3I0X - chains A and D of the 3 polymer chains in the assembly; structure by X-ray diffraction, 1.80 A resolution.

Chain A:
Protein: 8-oxoguanine-DNA-glycosylase
From: Clostridium acetobutylicum
Notes: EC 3.2.2.-, 4.2.99.18
UniProtKB: Q97FM4 (Q97FM4_CLOAB); residue numbers follow UniProt; this construct covers 1-291
Chain sequence (291 residues; numbered 1 to 291; the number before each row is that of its first residue):
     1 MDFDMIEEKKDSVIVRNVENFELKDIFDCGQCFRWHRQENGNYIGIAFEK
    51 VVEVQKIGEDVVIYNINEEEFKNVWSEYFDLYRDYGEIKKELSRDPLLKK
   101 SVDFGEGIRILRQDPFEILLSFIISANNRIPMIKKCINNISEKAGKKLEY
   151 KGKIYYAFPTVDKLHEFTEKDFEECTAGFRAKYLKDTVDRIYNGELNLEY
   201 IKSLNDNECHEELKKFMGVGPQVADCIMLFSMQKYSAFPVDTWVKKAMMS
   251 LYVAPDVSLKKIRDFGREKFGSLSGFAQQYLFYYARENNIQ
Construct notes: engineered mutation Gln-222 (Lys in Q97FM4)
Bound ions: Na+: Lys-214, Phe-216, Val-219 (shared with 1 residue of chain C)
From the paper describing this entry:
  - Na+ coordination: Lys-214, Phe-216, Val-219
  - binding site for the 13-nt DNA strand: Arg-129, Ile-130, Gln-222, Asp-241, Phe-282, Arg-286
  - binding site for the 12-nt DNA strand (chain D): Asn-127, Phe-179
  - conformationally variable residues (side-chain flip): Asn-127, Phe-282
  - catalytic residues: Asp-241 (by similarity / conservation)
  - specificity-determining residues: Gly-30 (citing earlier work)
  - mutagenesis - M132R (4-fold): increased catalytic activity on 8-oxoG:C (citing earlier work)
  - mutagenesis - M132R (3.6 fold): decreased catalytic activity on 8-oxoG:A (citing earlier work)
  - mutagenesis - F179Y: unchanged catalytic activity on estranged cytosine (citing earlier work)
  - mutagenesis - F179Y (14-fold): decreased catalytic activity on adenine (citing earlier work)

Chain D:
Molecule: 12-nt DNA strand
Sequence (12 nucleotides; each row starts with the number of its first residue):
     2 GGTAGACATGGA

Chain A / chain D interface:
Residue-residue contacts (11; chain A residue first):
  Asn-127(A) / DA9(D)  base contact
  Arg-129(A) / DG11(D)  base contact
  Arg-129(A) / DG12(D)  base contact
  Met-132(A) / DT10(D)  base contact
  Met-132(A) / DG11(D)  sugar contact
  Thr-176(A) / DT10(D)  sugar contact
  Gly-178(A) / DA9(D)  sugar contact
  Phe-179(A) / DC8(D)  phosphate contact
  Phe-179(A) / DA9(D)  hydrogen bond to the sugar
  Arg-180(A) / DA9(D)  base contact
  Lys-260(A) / DG3(D)  phosphate contact
Also at the interface, not in a pair above, chain A (9 interface residues in all): Ser-258
Also at the interface, not in a pair above, chain D (7 interface residues in all): DT4

Summary:
9 residues of chain A face 7 of chain D across their interface; the contacts include 1 hydrogen bond. Its one
hydrogen-bonded contact is Phe-179(A)/DA9(D). The Na+ site is built by Lys-214(A), Phe-216(A) and Val-219(A).
From the paper: the catalytic residue Asp-241(A); M132R of chain A increases catalytic activity on 8-oxoG:C.
Chain A is 8-oxoguanine-DNA-glycosylase (Clostridium acetobutylicum) and chain D is a 12-nt DNA strand; the
structure, Crystal structure of Clostridium acetobutylicum 8-oxoguanine glycosylase/lyase in complex with
dsDNA containing adenine opposite to 8-oxoG, was determined by X-ray diffraction together with 3I0W from the
same study.
